2W6E - chains A and E of the 7 polymer chains in the assembly; structure by X-ray diffraction, 6.50 A resolution (low resolution: residue-level contacts below are approximate; hydrogen-bond / salt-bridge calls are withheld).

Chain A:
Name: ATP synthase subunit alpha heart isoform, mitochondrial
From: Bos taurus
Notes: EC 3.6.3.14
UniProt: P19483 (ATPA1_BOVIN); residues -42 to 510 here correspond to UniProt positions 1-553 (UniProt number = residue number + 43)
Amino-acid sequence (553 residues; numbered -42 to 510; the number before each row is that of its first residue; numbers below 1 keep their minus sign (Met-42 is residue -42)):
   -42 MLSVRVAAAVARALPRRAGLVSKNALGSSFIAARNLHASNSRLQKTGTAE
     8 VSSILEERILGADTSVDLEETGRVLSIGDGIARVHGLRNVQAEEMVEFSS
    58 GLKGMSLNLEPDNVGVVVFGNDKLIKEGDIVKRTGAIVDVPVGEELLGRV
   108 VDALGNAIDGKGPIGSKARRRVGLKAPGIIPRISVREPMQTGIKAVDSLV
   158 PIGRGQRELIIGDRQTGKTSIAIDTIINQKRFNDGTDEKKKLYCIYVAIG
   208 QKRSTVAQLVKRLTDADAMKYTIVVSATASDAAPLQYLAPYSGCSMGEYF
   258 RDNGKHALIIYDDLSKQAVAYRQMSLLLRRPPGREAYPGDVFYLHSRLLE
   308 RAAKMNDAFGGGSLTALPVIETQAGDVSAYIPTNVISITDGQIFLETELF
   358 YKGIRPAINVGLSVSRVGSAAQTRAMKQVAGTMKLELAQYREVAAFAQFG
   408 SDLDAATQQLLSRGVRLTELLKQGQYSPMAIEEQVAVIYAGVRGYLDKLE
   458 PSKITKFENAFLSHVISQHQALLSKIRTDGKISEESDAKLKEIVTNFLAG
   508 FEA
Not modelled in the structure: -42 to 23
Curated features (UniProtKB/Swiss-Prot):
  - binding site (ATP): Gln172, Gly174, Lys175, Thr176, Ser177, Gln430, Gln432
  - binding site (Mg(2+)): Thr176, Asp269
  - site: Ser370 (Required for activity)
  - modified residue: Gln1 (Pyrrolidone carboxylic acid), Ser10 (Phosphoserine), Ser22 (Phosphoserine), Ser33 (Phosphoserine), Ser63 (Phosphoserine), Lys80 (N6-acetyllysine), Lys83 (N6-acetyllysine), Lys89 (N6-acetyllysine), Thr91 (Phosphothreonine), Lys118 (N6-acetyllysine), Ser123 (Phosphoserine), Lys124 (N6-acetyllysine), Ser141 (Phosphoserine), Arg161 (Omega-N-methylarginine), Lys187 (N6-acetyllysine), Lys196 (N6-acetyllysine), Lys197 (N6-acetyllysine), Lys218 (N6-acetyllysine), Lys262 (N6-acetyllysine), Lys384 (N6-acetyllysine) and 6 more in UniProt
  - glycosylation: Ser33 (O-linked (GlcNAc) serine)

Chain E:
Name: ATP synthase subunit beta, mitochondrial
From: Bos taurus
Notes: EC 3.6.3.14
UniProt: P00829 (ATPB_BOVIN); residues -49 to 478 here correspond to UniProt positions 1-528 (UniProt number = residue number + 50)
Amino-acid sequence (528 residues; row label = number of the first residue in the row; numbers below 1 keep their minus sign (Met-49 is residue -49)):
   -49 MLGLVGRVVAASASGALRGLSPSAPLPQAQLLLRAAPAALQPARDYAAQA
     1 SPSPKAGATTGRIVAVIGAVVDVQFDEGLPPILNALEVQGRETRLVLEVA
    51 QHLGESTVRTIAMDGTEGLVRGQKVLDSGAPIRIPVGPETLGRIMNVIGE
   101 PIDERGPIKTKQFAAIHAEAPEFVEMSVEQEILVTGIKVVDLLAPYAKGG
   151 KIGLFGGAGVGKTVLIMELINNVAKAHGGYSVFAGVGERTREGNDLYHEM
   201 IESGVINLKDATSKVALVYGQMNEPPGARARVALTGLTVAEYFRDQEGQD
   251 VLLFIDNIFRFTQAGSEVSALLGRIPSAVGYQPTLATDMGTMQERITTTK
   301 KGSITSVQAIYVPADDLTDPAPATTFAHLDATTVLSRAIAELGIYPAVDP
   351 LDSTSRIMDPNIVGSEHYDVARGVQKILQDYKSLQDIIAILGMDELSEED
   401 KLTVSRARKIQRFLSQPFQVAEVFTGHLGKLVPLKETIKGFQQILAGEYD
   451 HLPEQAFYMVGPIEEAVAKADKLAEEHS
Not modelled in the structure: -49 to 8, 475-478
Curated features (UniProtKB/Swiss-Prot):
  - binding site (ADP): Gly159, Val160, Gly161, Lys162, Thr163, Val164
  - binding site (ATP): Gly159, Gly161, Lys162, Thr163, Val164, Arg189
  - binding site (phosphate): Gly159, Val160, Gly161, Lys162, Thr163
  - binding site (Mg(2+)): Thr163, Glu188
  - modified residue: Lys74 (N6-acetyllysine), Lys111 (N6-acetyllysine), Lys148 (N6-acetyllysine), Lys209 (N6-acetyllysine), Lys214 (N6-acetyllysine), Thr262 (Phosphothreonine), Ser365 (Phosphoserine), Lys376 (N6-acetyllysine), Ser383 (Phosphoserine), Lys430 (N6-acetyllysine), Lys435 (N6-acetyllysine), Lys472 (N6-acetyllysine)
  - glycosylation: Ser56 (O-linked (GlcNAc) serine)

How chain A and chain E interact:
Contacting residue pairs (57):
  Gly43(A) - Arg71(E)
  Leu44(A) - Arg71(E)
  Arg45(A) - Arg71(E)
  Gln48(A) - Gly68(E)
  Gln48(A) - Leu69(E)
  Ala49(A) - Thr66(E)
  Ala49(A) - Gly68(E)
  Ala49(A) - Leu69(E)
  Asn65(A) - Ile17(E)
  Leu66(A) - Ala15(E)
  Leu66(A) - Val16(E)
  Glu67(A) - Arg71(E)
  Pro68(A) - Val14(E)
  Pro68(A) - Ala15(E)
  Pro68(A) - Arg71(E)
  Asn70(A) - Arg71(E)
  Val71(A) - Arg71(E)
  Lys132(A) - Asp64(E)
  Ala133(A) - Asn223(E)
  Gly135(A) - Thr190(E)
  Ile136(A) - Ile94(E)
  Ile136(A) - Ile102(E)
  Ile136(A) - Thr190(E)
  Ile136(A) - Asn194(E)
  Ile136(A) - Tyr219(E)
  Ile137(A) - Ile102(E)
  Ile137(A) - Asp103(E)
  Ile137(A) - Glu104(E)
  Arg139(A) - Thr190(E)
  Arg139(A) - Asn194(E)
  Ser141(A) - Asp195(E)
  Arg287(A) - Ile17(E)
  Pro288(A) - Ala270(E)
  Pro288(A) - Gly273(E)
  Gly296(A) - Glu267(E)
  Gly296(A) - Ala270(E)
  Gly296(A) - Leu271(E)
  Asp297(A) - Leu271(E)
  Phe299(A) - Met222(E)
  Phe299(A) - Arg229(E)
  Phe299(A) - Glu267(E)
  Tyr300(A) - Gly65(E)
  Tyr300(A) - Asn223(E)
  Ser303(A) - Met222(E)
  Ser303(A) - Asn223(E)
  Glu307(A) - Thr190(E)
  Glu307(A) - Asn223(E)
  Ser335(A) - Ala314(E)
  Ser344(A) - Arg189(E)
  Ser344(A) - Met222(E)
  Ile345(A) - Arg189(E)
  Ile345(A) - Met222(E)
  Thr346(A) - Arg189(E)
  Asp347(A) - Arg191(E)
  Arg373(A) - Arg189(E)
  Arg373(A) - Glu192(E)
  Val374(A) - Arg191(E)
Interface residues without a listed pair, chain A (40 interface residues in all): Asn46, Val47, Glu50, Leu64, Pro134, Arg164, Ile343
Interface residues without a listed pair, chain E (37 interface residues in all): Gly18, Glu67, Val70, Tyr197, Gln221, Glu224, Pro225, Pro226

Overview:
The interface between chain A and chain E involves 40 residues on one side and 37 on the other. Curated
annotation (UniProt) lists 7 ATP-binding residues and Mg2+-binding residues Thr176(A) and Asp269(A) on chain
A; 6 ADP-binding residues and 6 ATP-binding residues on chain E.
Chain A is ATP synthase subunit alpha heart isoform, mitochondrial and chain E is ATP synthase subunit beta,
mitochondrial, both from Bos taurus; the structure, Low resolution structures of bovine mitochondrial
F1-ATPase during controlled dehydration:hydration state 1, was determined by X-ray diffraction, deposited
together with 2W6F, 2W6G, 2W6H, 2W6I and 2W6J.
